Entry 6YT3 (X-ray diffraction, 2.85 A resolution); this record covers chains A and B.

== Chain A ==
Molecule: Molybdenum storage protein subunit alpha
From: Azotobacter vinelandii (strain DJ / ATCC BAA-1303)
Reference sequence: P84308 (MOSA_AZOVD); residue numbers follow UniProt; this construct covers 1-276
Chain sequence (293 residues; each row starts with the number of its first residue):
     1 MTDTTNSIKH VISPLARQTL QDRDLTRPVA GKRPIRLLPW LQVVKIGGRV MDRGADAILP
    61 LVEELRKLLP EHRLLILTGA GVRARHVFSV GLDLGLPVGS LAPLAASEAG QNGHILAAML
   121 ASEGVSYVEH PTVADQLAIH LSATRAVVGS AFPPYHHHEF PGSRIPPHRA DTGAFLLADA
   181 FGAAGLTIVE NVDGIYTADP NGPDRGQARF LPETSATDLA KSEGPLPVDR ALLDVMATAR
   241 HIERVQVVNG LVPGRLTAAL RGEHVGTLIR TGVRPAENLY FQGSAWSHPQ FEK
Unresolved in the structure: 1-33, 277-293
Differences from the reference sequence: expression tag (277-293)
Ion coordination: Mg2+: Glu190, Pro227 (together with ATP)
Small-molecule neighbours: ATP (adenosine-5'-triphosphate): Lys45, Gly47, Gly48, Arg49, Val50, Gly79, Ala80, Gly81, Arg85, Ala170, Glu190, Asn191, Val192, Gly194, Ile195, Tyr196, Ala198, Asp199, Pro200, Asn201, Pro225, Leu226, Pro227

== Chain B ==
Molecule: Thioredoxin, Molybdenum storage protein subunit beta
From: Salmonella enterica subsp. enterica serovar Bovismorbificans
Reference sequence: chimeric construct of A0A0U0X1R7, P84253: residues 1-107 from A0A0U0X1R7 (A0A0U0X1R7_SALET) positions 2-108 (UniProt number = residue number + 1); residues 116-377 from P84253 positions 9-270 (UniProt number = residue number - 107)
Chain sequence (379 residues; each row starts with the number of its first residue; numbers below 1 keep their minus sign (Met-1 is residue -1)):
    -1 MGSDKIIHLT DDSFDTDVLK ADGAILVDFW AEWCGPCKMI APILDEIADE YQGKLTVAKL
    59 NIDQNPGTAP KYGIRGIPTL LLFKNGEVAA TKVGALSKGQ LKEFLDANLE EEKRKREEEL
   119 LMQRSLTDPQ LQAAAAAAAD FRILPDATVI KIGGQSVIDR GRAAVYPLVD EIVAARKNHK
   179 LLIGTGAGTR ARHLYSIAAG LGLPAGVLAQ LGSSVADQNA AMLGQLLAKH GIPVVGGAGL
   239 SAVPLSLAEV NAVVFSGMPP YKLWMRPAAE GVIPPYRTDA GCFLLAEQFG CKQMIFVKDE
   299 DGLYTANPKT SKDATFIPRI SVDEMKAKGL HDSILEFPVL DLLQSAQHVR EVQVVNGLVP
   359 GNLTRALAGE HVGTIITAS
Unresolved in the structure: -1 to 1
Cystine bridges: Cys32-Cys35
Differences from the reference sequence: initiating methionine (-1); expression tag (0); linker (108-115)
Small-molecule neighbours: ATP (adenosine-5'-triphosphate): Lys149, Gly151, Gly152, Gln153, Ser154, Gly184, Ala185, Gly186, Arg190, Arg275, Thr276, Asp277, Lys296, Asp297, Glu298, Gly300, Leu301, Tyr302, Ala304, Asn305, Pro306, Lys307, Leu328, Asp330, Ser331, Ile332

== Interface between chain A and chain B ==
Pairs across the interface (98; chain A residue first):
  Pro34(A) with Gly200(B)
  Ile35(A) with Leu199(B); Gly200(B), hydrogen bond (backbone-backbone)
  Leu37(A) with Leu201(B), hydrophobic; Pro202(B), hydrophobic; Val205(B), hydrophobic
  Arg49(A) with Met120(B), hydrogen bond (side chain-backbone); Gln121(B); Arg122(B)
  Val82(A) with Met120(B)
  Arg85(A) with Leu119(B), hydrogen bond (side chain-backbone); Met120(B); Arg122(B), hydrogen bond (side chain-backbone); Ser123(B); Leu124(B)
  His86(A) with Met120(B)
  Phe88(A) with Leu124(B), hydrophobic
  Ser89(A) with Leu119(B); Met120(B)
  Leu92(A) with Ala136(B)
  Leu94(A) with Phe139(B)
  Gly95(A) with Ala137(B); Asp138(B); Phe139(B), hydrogen bond (backbone-backbone)
  Pro97(A) with Phe139(B); Ile141(B), hydrophobic; Gln286(B)
  Gly99(A) with Gln286(B), hydrogen bond (backbone-side chain)
  Ser100(A) with Ile141(B); Gln286(B), hydrogen bond
  His130(A) with Trp262(B)
  Pro131(A) with Lys260(B)
  Ala134(A) with Gln208(B); Trp262(B), hydrophobic
  Asp135(A) with Gln208(B), hydrogen bond
  Pro153(A) with Trp262(B)
  Pro154(A) with Pro258(B); Trp262(B)
  Tyr155(A) with Pro258(B); Tyr259(B), hydrophobic; Trp262(B), hydrogen bond (side chain-backbone); Arg264(B)
  His156(A) with Ala236(B), hydrogen bond (side chain-backbone); Gly237(B)
  His157(A) with Gly237(B), hydrogen bond (side chain-backbone); Leu238(B); Gln286(B)
  His158(A) with Pro258(B); Tyr259(B), hydrogen bond (backbone-side chain); Gly279(B), hydrogen bond (side chain-backbone); Leu282(B); Leu283(B)
  Glu159(A) with Leu282(B)
  Phe160(A) with Tyr259(B); Arg264(B); Tyr274(B); Leu340(B), hydrophobic
  Pro161(A) with Leu282(B); Glu285(B); Leu340(B); Ser343(B); Ala344(B), hydrophobic
  Gly162(A) with Ser343(B), hydrogen bond (backbone-backbone); Gln345(B), hydrogen bond (backbone-side chain)
  Ser163(A) with Gln130(B), hydrogen bond
  Arg164(A) with Ala133(B); Ala134(B); Ala136(B), hydrogen bond (side chain-backbone); Ala137(B), hydrogen bond (side chain-backbone)
  Ile165(A) with Leu124(B), hydrophobic; Leu129(B), hydrophobic; Gln130(B); Ala133(B), hydrophobic
  His168(A) with Arg264(B), hydrogen bond
  Arg169(A) with Leu124(B)
  Gly173(A) with Trp262(B)
  Leu176(A) with Trp262(B); Arg264(B)
  Leu177(A) with Trp262(B)
  Ala180(A) with Pro202(B); Leu261(B)
  Phe181(A) with Leu261(B), hydrophobic
  Gly224(A) with Thr125(B)
  Pro225(A) with Thr125(B); Asp126(B)
  Leu226(A) with Ser123(B), hydrogen bond (backbone-side chain); Thr125(B), hydrogen bond (backbone-side chain)
  Val228(A) with Thr125(B)
  Asp229(A) with Thr125(B)
  Arg230(A) with Thr125(B)
  Asp234(A) with Arg264(B)
  Val235(A) with Arg264(B)
  Thr238(A) with Pro265(B); Ala266(B)
  Arg240(A) with Pro265(B); Ala266(B), hydrogen bond (side chain-backbone); Ala267(B); Gly269(B), hydrogen bond (side chain-backbone)
Interface residues without a listed pair, chain A (53 interface residues in all): Leu96, Val133, Phe152, Pro203
Interface residues without a listed pair, chain B (54 interface residues in all): Glu116, Pro127, Pro257, Met263, Glu268, Val270, Phe287, His346

== In short ==
The interface between chain A and chain B involves 53 residues on one side and 54 on the other, with 23
hydrogen bonds. Among the polar pairs are Arg49(A)-Met120(B), Arg85(A)-Leu119(B) and Arg85(A)-Arg122(B). Chain
A binds ATP. Bound to chain B: ATP.
Here chain A is Molybdenum storage protein subunit alpha (Azotobacter vinelandii (strain DJ / ATCC BAA-1303))
and chain B is Thioredoxin, Molybdenum storage protein subunit beta (Salmonella enterica subsp. enterica
serovar Bovismorbificans). Entry 6YT3 (Structure of the MoStoNano fusion protein) was determined by X-ray
diffraction (same publication as 6XYR and 6HR1).
